Entry 4MJT (X-ray diffraction, 2.85 A resolution); this record covers chains B and C of the 18 polymer chains in the assembly.

# Chain B (and C)
Name: Monalysin
From: Pseudomonas entomophila
Notes: chain C of this document is another copy of the same molecule, construct and numbering; everything in this record applies to it too
UniProt: Q1I8U1 (Q1I8U1_PSEE4); residue numbers follow UniProt; this construct covers 36-271
Amino-acid sequence (236 residues; numbered 36 to 271; the number before each row is that of its first residue):
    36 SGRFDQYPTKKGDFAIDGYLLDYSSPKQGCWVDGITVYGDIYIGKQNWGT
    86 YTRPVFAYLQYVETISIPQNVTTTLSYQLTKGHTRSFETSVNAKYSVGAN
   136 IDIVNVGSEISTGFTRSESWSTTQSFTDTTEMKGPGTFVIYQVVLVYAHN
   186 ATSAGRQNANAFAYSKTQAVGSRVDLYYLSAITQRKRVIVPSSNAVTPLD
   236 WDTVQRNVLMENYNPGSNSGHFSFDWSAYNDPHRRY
Metal / ion sites: Zn2+ site 1: D75 (shared with 1 residue of chain K); Zn2+ site 2: D235, D237; Zn2+ site 3: D266, H268

# Chain B / chain C interface
Pairs across the interface - 39 pairs, chain B then chain C:
  D48(B) - Y96(C)
  F49(B) - Y96(C)  hydrophobic
  F49(B) - V174(C)  hydrophobic
  F49(B) - Y176(C)
  F49(B) - A230(C)  hydrophobic
  F49(B) - V231(C)
  F49(B) - T232(C)
  F49(B) - P233(C)
  D52(B) - Y96(C)  hydrogen bond
  D52(B) - T99(C)
  L56(B) - T172(C)
  Y58(B) - S101(C)
  Y58(B) - I102(C)
  Y58(B) - P103(C)  hydrophobic
  Y58(B) - P170(C)
  Y58(B) - G171(C)  hydrogen bond (side chain-backbone)
  Y58(B) - T172(C)
  V141(B) - R120(C)
  V141(B) - T124(C)
  E144(B) - D235(C)
  E144(B) - D237(C)
  G148(B) - Q113(C)
  E166(B) - V106(C)
  M167(B) - Q104(C)
  K168(B) - Q104(C)  hydrogen bond (backbone-side chain)
  K168(B) - N105(C)  hydrogen bond (side chain-backbone)
  K168(B) - V106(C)
  F173(B) - Q104(C)
  R220(B) - E98(C)
  R222(B) - S101(C)
  V223(B) - S101(C)
  I224(B) - P103(C)
  P267(B) - N127(C)  hydrogen bond (backbone-side chain)
  H268(B) - S125(C)  hydrogen bond (side chain-backbone)
  H268(B) - N127(C)
  H268(B) - N195(C)
  H268(B) - A196(C)  hydrogen bond (side chain-backbone)
  H268(B) - F197(C)
  H268(B) - A198(C)  hydrogen bond (side chain-backbone)
Other interface residues (no listed pair), chain B (19 interface residues in all): G53
Other interface residues (no listed pair), chain C (31 interface residues in all): S121, V126

# In short
19 residues of chain B face 31 of chain C across their interface, with 8 hydrogen bonds. Polar contacts
include D52(B)-Y96(C), Y58(B)-G171(C) and K168(B)-Q104(C). D235(B) and D237(B) form the Zn2+ site 2. D266(B)
and H268(B) coordinate Zn2+ site 3.
Chain B and chain C are both Monalysin (Pseudomonas entomophila); the structure, Crystal structure of the
oligomeric pore-forming toxin pro-Monalysin, was determined by X-ray diffraction together with 4MKO and 4MKQ
from the same study.
